PDB entry 7CD0 | X-ray diffraction, 2.31 A resolution | chain A

Chain A:
Name: Porphobilinogen deaminase
Source organism: Homo sapiens
Notes: EC 2.5.1.61
UniProtKB: P08397 (HEM3_HUMAN); residue numbers follow UniProt; this construct covers 1-361
Sequence (361 residues; each row starts with the number of its first residue):
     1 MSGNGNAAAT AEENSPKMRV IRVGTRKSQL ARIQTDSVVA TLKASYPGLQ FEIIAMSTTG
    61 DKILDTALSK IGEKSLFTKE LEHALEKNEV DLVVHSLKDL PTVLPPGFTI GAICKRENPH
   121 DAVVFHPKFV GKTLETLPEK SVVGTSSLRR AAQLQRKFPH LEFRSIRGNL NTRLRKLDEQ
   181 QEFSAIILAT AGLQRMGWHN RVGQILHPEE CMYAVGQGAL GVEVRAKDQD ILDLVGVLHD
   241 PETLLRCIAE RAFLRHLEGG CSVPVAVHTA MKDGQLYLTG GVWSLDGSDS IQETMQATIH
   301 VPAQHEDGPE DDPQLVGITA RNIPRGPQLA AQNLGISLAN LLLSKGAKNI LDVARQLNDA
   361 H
Disordered / not traced: 1-18, 58-74, 359-361
Covalently attached groups: compound 7J8 linked to Cys-261
Residues lining bound ligands: 7J8 (3-[4-(2-hydroxy-2-oxoethyl)-5-[[4-(2-hydroxy-2-oxoethyl)-5-[[4-(2-hydroxy-2-oxoethyl)-5-[[4-(2-hydroxy-2-oxoethyl)-3-(3-hydroxy-3-oxopropyl)-5-methyl-1H-pyrrol-2-yl]methyl]-3-(3-hydroxy-3-oxopropyl)-1H-pyrrol-2-yl]methyl]-3-(3-hydroxy-3-oxopropyl)-1H-pyrrol-2-yl]methyl]-1H-pyrrol-3-yl]propanoic acid): Leu-30, Gln-34, Leu-76, Ser-96, Leu-97, Lys-98, Asp-99, Leu-100, Pro-101, Thr-102, Val-103, Ser-146, Ser-147, Arg-149, Arg-150, Arg-173, Leu-188, Ala-189, Gly-192, Arg-195, Ala-214, Val-215, Gln-217, Gly-218, Arg-251, Leu-254, Gly-260, Ser-262
From the paper describing this entry:
  - binding site for 7J8: Asp-99, Thr-102, Arg-173, Cys-261, Ser-262
  - binding site for 2-iodoporphobilinogen: Arg-26, Ser-28, Gln-34, Asp-99, Leu-170, Arg-173
  - conformationally variable residues (order/disorder transition): Thr-58 to Leu-76
  - mutagenesis - R26A: abolished catalytic activity (citing earlier work)
  - disease-associated variants - R26C, R26H, S28N, S96F, D99G, D99H: decreased catalytic activity (citing earlier work)
  - disease-associated variants - D99N: abolished catalytic activity (citing earlier work)
  - catalytic residues: Gln-34, Asp-99 (proposed by the authors, not directly observed)

In short:
Compound 7J8 is covalently linked to Cys-261. The paper reports catalytic residues Gln-34 and Asp-99; R26C,
R26H and S28N, among others, reduce catalytic activity; 8 substitutions were tested in all.
Chain A is Porphobilinogen deaminase (Homo sapiens); the structure, Crystal structure of the
2-iodoporphobilinogen-bound ES2 intermediate form of human hydroxymethylbilane synthase, was determined by
X-ray diffraction together with 7CCX, 7CCY and 7CCZ from the same study.
